Entry 7WAL (X-ray diffraction, 2.29 A resolution); this record covers chain A.

[Chain A]
Name: Glutamyl-tRNA synthetase
Source organism: Plasmodium falciparum 3D7
Notes: EC 6.1.1.17
UniProtKB: Q8IDK7 (Q8IDK7_PLAF7); residues 305-823 here = UniProt positions 305-823
Amino-acid sequence (523 residues; each row starts with the number of its first residue):
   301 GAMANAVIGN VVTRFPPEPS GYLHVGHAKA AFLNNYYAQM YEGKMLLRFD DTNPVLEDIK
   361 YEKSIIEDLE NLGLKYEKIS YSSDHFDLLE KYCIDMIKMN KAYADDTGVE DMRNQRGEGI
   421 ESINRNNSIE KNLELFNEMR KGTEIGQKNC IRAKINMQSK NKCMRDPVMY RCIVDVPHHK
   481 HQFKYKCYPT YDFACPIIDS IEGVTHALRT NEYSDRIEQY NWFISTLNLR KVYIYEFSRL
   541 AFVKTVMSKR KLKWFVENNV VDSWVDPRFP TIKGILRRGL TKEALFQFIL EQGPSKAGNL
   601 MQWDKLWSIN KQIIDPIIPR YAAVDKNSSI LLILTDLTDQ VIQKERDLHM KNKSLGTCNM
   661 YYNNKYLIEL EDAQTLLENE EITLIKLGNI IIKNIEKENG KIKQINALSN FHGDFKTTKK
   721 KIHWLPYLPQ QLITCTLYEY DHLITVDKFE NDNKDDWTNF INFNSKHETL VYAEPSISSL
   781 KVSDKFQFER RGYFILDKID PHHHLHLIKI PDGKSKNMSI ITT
Unresolved in the structure: 301, 356-359, 478-483, 513-514, 593-598, 713-716, 749-755, 815-823
Differences from the reference sequence: expression tag (301-304)
Ion coordination: Co2+ site 1 near E342 (its only coordinating residue here); Co2+ site 2 near Q447 (its only coordinating residue here); Co2+ site 3 near H712 (its only coordinating residue here); Co2+ site 4 near H742 (its only coordinating residue here); Co2+ site 5 near H767 (its only coordinating residue here); Co2+ site 6: D800, H806

[Summary]
D800 and H806 form the Co2+ site 6.
Chain A is Glutamyl-tRNA synthetase (Plasmodium falciparum 3D7); the structure, Glutamyl-tRNA synthetase from
Plasmodium falciparum (PfERS) in complex with Co, was determined by X-ray diffraction (same publication as
7WAI, 7WAJ, 7WAK and 7WAO).
